PDB entry 4F2P | X-ray diffraction, 1.64 A resolution | chains A and B

[Chain A (and B)]
Protein: 5'-methylthioadenosine/S-adenosylhomocysteine nucleosidase
From: Salmonella enterica subsp. enterica serovar Choleraesuis
Notes: EC 3.2.2.9; chain B of this document is another copy of the same molecule, construct and numbering; everything in this record applies to it too
UniProt: E8NLP5 (E8NLP5_SALET); residue numbers follow UniProt; this construct covers 1-232
Chain sequence (248 residues; numbered -15 to 232; the number before each row is that of its first residue; numbers below 1 keep their minus sign (Met-15 is residue -15)):
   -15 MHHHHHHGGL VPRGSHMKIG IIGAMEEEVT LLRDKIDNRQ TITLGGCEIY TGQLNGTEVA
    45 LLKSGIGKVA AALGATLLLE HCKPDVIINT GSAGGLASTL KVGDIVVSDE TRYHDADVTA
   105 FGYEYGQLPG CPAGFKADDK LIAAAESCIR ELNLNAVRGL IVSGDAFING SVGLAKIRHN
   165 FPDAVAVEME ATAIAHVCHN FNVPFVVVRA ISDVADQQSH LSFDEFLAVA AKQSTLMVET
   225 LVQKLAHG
Not modelled in the structure: -15 to 0, 232 (chain B: -15 to -7)
Sequence notes: initiating methionine (-15); expression tag (-14 to 0)
Small-molecule neighbours:
  - dietglycol-thio-dadme-immucillin-a (2EL; (3R,4S)-1-[(4-amino-5H-pyrrolo[3,2-d]pyrimidin-7-yl)methyl]-4-({[2-(2-hydroxyethoxy)ethyl]sulfanyl}methyl)pyrrolidin-3- ol), molecule 1: Ala8, Met9, Glu12, Ile50, Ser76, Ala77, Gly78, Ala150, Phe151, Ile152, Val171, Glu172, Met173, Glu174, Arg193, Ser196, Asp197, Ala199, Ser203, Phe207
  - dietglycol-thio-dadme-immucillin-a (2EL), molecule 2: Val102, Phe105, Tyr107, Pro113
Reported in the primary citation:
  - binding site for dietglycol-thio-dadme-immucillin-a: Glu11, Glu12, Ile50, Phe105, Tyr107, Ile152, Glu174, Arg193, Asp197, Phe207, Asp208
  - catalytic residues: Glu12 (proposed by the authors, not directly observed)
  - catalytic residues: Asp197 (citing earlier work)

[Chain A / chain B interface]
Residue-residue contacts (64; chain A residue first):
  Gly29(A) with Asn184(B), hydrogen bond (backbone-side chain); Phe185(B)
  Gly30(A) with Asn184(B)
  Ile50(A) with Pro113(B), hydrophobic
  Lys52(A) with Asp149(B), salt bridge
  Val53(A) with Lys52(B); Ala56(B), hydrophobic; Tyr97(B); Ala177(B), hydrophobic; His180(B)
  Ala56(A) with Val53(B), hydrophobic; Ala56(B), hydrophobic
  Leu57(A) with Thr60(B); Val181(B), hydrophobic; Asn184(B); Phe185(B), hydrophobic
  Thr60(A) with Leu57(B); Thr60(B); Leu61(B)
  Leu61(A) with Thr60(B); Glu64(B)
  Glu64(A) with Leu28(B); Leu61(B); His65(B), salt bridge
  His65(A) with Glu64(B), salt bridge
  Tyr97(A) with Val53(B)
  Asp99(A) with Asp149(B)
  Ala100(A) with Asp149(B)
  Asp101(A) with Asp149(B), hydrogen bond (backbone-backbone); Ala150(B); Phe151(B), hydrogen bond (backbone-backbone)
  Val102(A) with Met173(B), hydrophobic
  Ala104(A) with Phe151(B), hydrophobic
  Phe105(A) with Phe151(B), hydrophobic; His204(B); Phe207(B), hydrophobic; Asp208(B)
  Leu112(A) with Asp149(B); Met173(B), hydrophobic
  Pro113(A) with Ile50(B), hydrophobic
  Asp149(A) with Lys52(B), salt bridge; Asp99(B); Ala100(B); Asp101(B), hydrogen bond (backbone-backbone); Leu112(B)
  Ala150(A) with Asp101(B)
  Phe151(A) with Asp101(B), hydrogen bond (backbone-backbone); Ala104(B), hydrophobic; Phe105(B), hydrophobic
  Asn153(A) with Ala104(B)
  Met173(A) with Val102(B), hydrophobic; Leu112(B), hydrophobic
  Ala177(A) with Val53(B), hydrophobic
  His180(A) with Val53(B); Ala54(B)
  Asn184(A) with Gly29(B), hydrogen bond (side chain-backbone); Gly30(B); Leu57(B)
  Phe185(A) with Gly29(B); Leu57(B), hydrophobic
  His204(A) with Ala104(B); Phe105(B)
  Phe207(A) with Phe105(B), hydrophobic
  Asp208(A) with Phe105(B)
Also at the interface, not in a pair above, chain A (36 interface residues in all): Leu28, Gly51, Ala54, Val181
Also at the interface, not in a pair above, chain B (35 interface residues in all): Asn153

[In short]
The interface between chain A and chain B involves 36 residues on one side and 35 on the other, with 6
hydrogen bonds and 4 salt bridges. Polar pairs include Lys52(A)-Asp149(B), Glu64(A)-His65(B) and
Gly29(A)-Asn184(B). From the paper: catalytic residues Glu12(A) and Asp197(A); a binding site for
dietglycol-thio-dadme-immucillin-a at Glu11(A), Glu12(A) and Ile50(A) among others.
Chain A and chain B are both 5'-methylthioadenosine/S-adenosylhomocysteine nucleosidase (Salmonella enterica
subsp. enterica serovar Choleraesuis); the structure, Crystal structure of
5'-methylthioadenosine/S-adenosylhomocysteine nucleosidase from Salmonella enterica with
diEtglycol-thio-DADMe-Immucillin-A, was determined by X-ray diffraction (same publication as 4F1W, 4F2W, 4F3C
and 4F3K).
